Entry 3E89 (X-ray diffraction, 1.80 A resolution); this record covers chain A.

# Chain A
Molecule: Potassium channel protein
Organism: Bacillus cereus
Notes: fragment: transmembrane domain, residues 19-110
UniProt: Q81HW2 (Q81HW2_BACCR); numbering as in UniProt (aligned over 19-110)
Chain sequence (96 residues; row label = number of the first residue in the row):
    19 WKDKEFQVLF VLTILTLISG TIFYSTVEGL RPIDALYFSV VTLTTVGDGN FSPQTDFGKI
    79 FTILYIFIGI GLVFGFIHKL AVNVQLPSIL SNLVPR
Not modelled in the structure: 19-22, 114
Differences from the reference sequence: expression tag (111-114)
Ion coordination: Na+ site 1 near Thr-63 (its only coordinating residue here); Na+ site 2 near Val-64 (its only coordinating residue here)
From the paper describing this entry:
  - Na+ coordination: Thr-63, Val-64

# Overview
From the paper: Na+ coordination by Thr-63 and Val-64.
Chain A is Potassium channel protein (Bacillus cereus); the structure, Crystal Structure of the the open NaK
channel-low Na+ complex, was determined by X-ray diffraction together with 3E83, 3E8B, 3E8F, 3E8G and 3E8H
from the same study.
